9JP5 - chains C and D of the 6 polymer chains in the assembly; structure by X-ray diffraction, 2.88 A resolution.

# Chain C
Molecule: Phthalate 3,4-dioxygenase alpha subunit
Organism: Rhodococcus jostii RHA1
Notes: EC 1.14.12.-
UniProt: Q0RWD5 (Q0RWD5_RHOJR); residues -10 to 476 here correspond to UniProt positions 1-487 (UniProt number = residue number + 11)
Amino-acid sequence (507 residues; each row starts with the number of its first residue; numbers below 1 keep their minus sign (Met-30 is residue -30)):
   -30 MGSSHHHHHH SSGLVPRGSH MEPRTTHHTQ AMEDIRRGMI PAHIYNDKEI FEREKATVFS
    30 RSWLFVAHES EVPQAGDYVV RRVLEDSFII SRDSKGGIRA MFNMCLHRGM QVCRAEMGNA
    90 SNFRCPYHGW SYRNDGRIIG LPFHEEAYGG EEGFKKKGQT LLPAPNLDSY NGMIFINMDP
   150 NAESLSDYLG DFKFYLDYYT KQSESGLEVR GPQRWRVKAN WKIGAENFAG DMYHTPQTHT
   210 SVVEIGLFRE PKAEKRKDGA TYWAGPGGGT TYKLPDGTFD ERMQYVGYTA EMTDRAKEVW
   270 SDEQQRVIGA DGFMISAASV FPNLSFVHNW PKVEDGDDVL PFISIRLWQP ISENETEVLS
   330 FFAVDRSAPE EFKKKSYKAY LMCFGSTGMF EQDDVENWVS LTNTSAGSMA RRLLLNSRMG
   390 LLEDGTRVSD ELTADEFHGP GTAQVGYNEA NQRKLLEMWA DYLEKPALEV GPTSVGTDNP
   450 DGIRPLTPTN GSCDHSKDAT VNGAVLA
Not modelled in the structure: -30 to 0, 219-223, 304-306, 447-476
Sequence notes: initiating methionine (-30); expression tag (-29 to -11)
Ion coordination: 2Fe-2S cluster Fe: Cys74, His76, Cys94, His97; Fe2+: His203, His208, Asp363
Residues lining bound ligands: 2Fe-2S cluster (FES): Cys74, His76, Arg77, Gly78, Met79, Cys94, Tyr96, His97, Gly98, Trp99

# Chain D
Molecule: Phthalate 3,4-dioxygenase beta subunit
Organism: Rhodococcus jostii RHA1
Notes: EC 1.14.12.-
UniProt: Q68YB5 (Q68YB5_RHOJR); residues 1-208 here = UniProt positions 1-208
Amino-acid sequence (208 residues; row label = number of the first residue in the row):
     1 MTTSVRATNT GYSRVGEGST YSEQAVLGDH ASRVTRTGTP LRFDDRRHLD AHQFLIDEAY
    61 LLDAQEYQTW LDNITDDIHY LMPVRVTTAL NSGFDTSPGM AHFDENKYSL SRRVARFVTE
   121 HAWTEDPPSR LRHYITNIRT FLTDAEDHLV VESAELLFRS RGDVNESALV SCGREDLLRR
   181 VGDEWKLARR TIFVDESVMR MQNLAVFL
Not modelled in the structure: 1-20

# Chain C / chain D interface
Pairs across the interface (89; chain C residue first):
  Ala84(C) - Thr87(D)
  Ala84(C) - Thr88(D)
  Ala84(C) - Ala89(D)
  Glu85(C) - Val86(D)
  Glu85(C) - Thr87(D)  hydrogen bond (backbone-backbone)
  Glu85(C) - Ser197(D)  hydrogen bond
  Met86(C) - Val86(D)  hydrophobic
  Met86(C) - Thr88(D)
  Met86(C) - Ser97(D)
  Met86(C) - Pro98(D)
  Arg179(C) - Val26(D)
  Arg179(C) - Pro98(D)
  Arg179(C) - Gly99(D)  hydrogen bond (side chain-backbone)
  Arg179(C) - Met100(D)
  Gly180(C) - Ser97(D)  hydrogen bond (backbone-side chain)
  Gly180(C) - Met100(D)
  Gln182(C) - Val84(D)
  Gln182(C) - Met100(D)
  Gln182(C) - Ala101(D)  hydrogen bond (side chain-backbone)
  Gln182(C) - His102(D)
  Arg183(C) - Val198(D)
  Arg183(C) - Met199(D)  hydrogen bond (backbone-backbone)
  Trp184(C) - Met199(D)
  Trp184(C) - Met201(D)
  Trp184(C) - Gln202(D)  hydrogen bond (side chain-backbone)
  Arg185(C) - Val198(D)
  Arg185(C) - Met199(D)  hydrogen bond (backbone-backbone)
  Arg185(C) - Arg200(D)
  Arg185(C) - Met201(D)
  Val186(C) - Gln202(D)
  Lys187(C) - Asn165(D)
  Gln206(C) - Trp123(D)  hydrogen bond (backbone-side chain)
  Thr207(C) - Trp123(D)  hydrogen bond (backbone-side chain)
  Ser210(C) - Arg116(D)  hydrogen bond
  Ser210(C) - Thr119(D)
  Ser210(C) - His121(D)
  Glu213(C) - Thr119(D)
  Glu213(C) - His121(D)
  Ile214(C) - Arg112(D)  hydrogen bond (backbone-side chain)
  Ile214(C) - Ala115(D)
  Ile214(C) - Arg116(D)
  Ile214(C) - Thr119(D)
  Leu216(C) - Tyr108(D)
  Glu303(C) - Asn106(D)  hydrogen bond
  Glu303(C) - Tyr108(D)
  Glu326(C) - Val198(D)
  Phe331(C) - Met100(D)
  Lys343(C) - Val26(D)
  Lys343(C) - Leu27(D)
  Lys343(C) - Asp29(D)  salt bridge
  Tyr346(C) - Val26(D)  hydrophobic
  Tyr346(C) - Gly99(D)
  Tyr346(C) - Met100(D)
  Tyr346(C) - Ala101(D)  hydrogen bond (side chain-backbone)
  Lys347(C) - Leu27(D)
  Lys347(C) - Asp104(D)  hydrogen bond (side chain-backbone)
  Lys347(C) - Glu105(D)  salt bridge
  Lys347(C) - Asn106(D)
  Lys347(C) - Ser109(D)  hydrogen bond
  Tyr349(C) - Met100(D)  hydrophobic
  Leu350(C) - Ala101(D)
  Leu350(C) - His102(D)
  Leu350(C) - Asp104(D)
  Leu350(C) - Arg113(D)  hydrogen bond (backbone-side chain)
  Met351(C) - Ser109(D)
  Met351(C) - Arg113(D)
  Ser355(C) - His102(D)  hydrogen bond
  Ser355(C) - Leu204(D)
  Thr356(C) - His102(D)  hydrogen bond (side chain-backbone)
  Thr356(C) - Phe103(D)
  Thr356(C) - Arg113(D)  hydrogen bond (backbone-side chain)
  Thr356(C) - Leu204(D)
  Met358(C) - Arg112(D)
  Met358(C) - Arg113(D)
  Met358(C) - Arg116(D)  hydrogen bond (backbone-side chain)
  Gln361(C) - Arg116(D)  hydrogen bond
  Gln361(C) - Thr124(D)  hydrogen bond (backbone-side chain)
  Gln361(C) - Asn203(D)
  Gln361(C) - Ala205(D)
  Asp362(C) - Arg116(D)  salt bridge
  Asp362(C) - His121(D)
  Asp362(C) - Ala122(D)
  Asp362(C) - Trp123(D)  hydrogen bond (side chain-backbone)
  Asp362(C) - Thr124(D)  hydrogen bond (side chain-backbone)
  Val364(C) - Gln202(D)
  Glu365(C) - Thr124(D)  hydrogen bond
  Glu365(C) - Arg161(D)  salt bridge
  Glu365(C) - Gln202(D)
  Val368(C) - Gln202(D)
Also at the interface, not in a pair above, chain C (42 interface residues in all): Arg83, Gly87, Pro181, Thr209, Lys301, Val302, Ser329, Phe330
Also at the interface, not in a pair above, chain D (42 interface residues in all): Phe94, Phe117

# Summary
The chain C/chain D interface involves 42 residues from each chain; the contacts include 26 hydrogen bonds and
4 salt bridges. Polar contacts include Lys343(C)-Asp29(D), Lys347(C)-Glu105(D) and Asp362(C)-Arg116(D). Bound
to chain C: 2Fe-2S cluster. Cys74(C), His76(C), Cys94(C) and His97(C) form the 2Fe-2S cluster Fe site.
Chain C is Phthalate 3,4-dioxygenase alpha subunit and chain D is Phthalate 3,4-dioxygenase beta subunit, both
from Rhodococcus jostii RHA1; the structure, Phthalate 3,4-dioxygenase from Rhodococcus jostii RHA1, was
determined by X-ray diffraction.
